Entry 4YX7 (X-ray diffraction, 2.00 A resolution); this record covers chains B and C of the 3 polymer chains in the assembly.

Chain B:
Name: Surface presentation of antigens protein SpaO
Organism: Salmonella typhimurium
Reference sequence: P40699 (SPAO_SALTY); residues 5-70 here correspond to UniProt positions 232-297 (UniProt number = residue number + 227)
Amino-acid sequence (70 residues; row label = number of the first residue in the row):
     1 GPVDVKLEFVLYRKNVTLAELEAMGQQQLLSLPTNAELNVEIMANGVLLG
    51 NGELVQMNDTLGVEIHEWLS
Disordered / not traced: 1-2, 70
Sequence notes: expression tag (1-4)

Chain C:
Name: Oxygen-regulated invasion protein OrgB, Endolysin
Organism: Salmonella typhimurium (strain LT2 / SGSC1412 / ATCC 700720)
Notes: EC 3.2.1.17
Reference sequence: chimeric construct of P0CL45, P00720: residues 5-34 from P0CL45 (ORGB_SALTY) positions 1-30 (UniProt number = residue number - 4); residues 35-197 from P00720 positions 2-164 (UniProt number = residue number - 33)
Amino-acid sequence (197 residues; each row starts with the number of its first residue):
     1 GPVDMLKNIPIPSPLSPVEGILIKRKTLERYFSINIFEMLRIDEGLRLKI
    51 YKNTEGYYTIGIGHLLTKSPSLNAAKSELDKAIGRNTNGVITKDEAEKLF
   101 NQDVDAAVRGILRNAKLKPVYDSLDAVRRAALINMVFQMGETGVAGFTNS
   151 LRMLQQKRWDEAAVNLAKSRWYNQTPNRAKRVITTFRTGTWDAYAAA
Disordered / not traced: 197
Sequence notes: expression tag (1-4); conflict Gly-45 (Arg12 in P00720), Arg-170 (Ile137 in P00720); engineered mutation Asn-53 (Asp20 in P00720), Thr-87 (Cys54 in P00720), Ala-130 (Cys97 in P00720), Ala-195 (Lys162 in P00720), Ala-196 (Asn163 in P00720), Ala-197 (Leu164 in P00720)
UniProt features mapped onto this chain:
  - active site: Glu-44 (Proton donor/acceptor)
  - binding site (substrate): Leu-65, Phe-137, Ser-150, Asn-165
What the authors report for this chain:
  - mutagenesis - I21D/L22D/I23D: decreased localization

How chain B and chain C interact:
Contacting residue pairs (17):
  Thr-34(B) / Asn-101(C)
  Glu-37(B) / Pro-2(C)
  Glu-53(B) / Lys-7(C)
  Leu-54(B) / Leu-6(C)
  Val-55(B) / Lys-7(C)
  Val-55(B) / Ile-9(C)  hydrophobic
  Gln-56(B) / Lys-7(C)  hydrogen bond (backbone-backbone)
  Gln-56(B) / Asn-8(C)
  Gln-56(B) / Ile-9(C)  hydrogen bond (backbone-backbone)
  Gln-56(B) / Ala-126(C)
  Met-57(B) / Ile-9(C)  hydrophobic
  Met-57(B) / Leu-15(C)  hydrophobic
  Asn-58(B) / Pro-10(C)
  Asn-58(B) / Ile-11(C)
  Asn-58(B) / Asp-125(C)
  Asp-59(B) / Ser-13(C)
  Glu-64(B) / Lys-7(C)  salt bridge
Also at the interface, not in a pair above, chain B (11 interface residues in all): Leu-61
Also at the interface, not in a pair above, chain C (15 interface residues in all): Val-3, Ile-23, Leu-28

In short:
11 residues of chain B face 15 of chain C across their interface; the contacts include 2 hydrogen bonds and 1
salt bridge. Polar pairs include Glu-64(B)/Lys-7(C), Gln-56(B)/Lys-7(C) and Gln-56(B)/Ile-9(C). UniProt lists
active-site residue Glu-44(C) and 4 substrate-binding residues on chain C. The paper reports that
I21D/L22D/I23D of chain C reduce localization.
Here chain B is Surface presentation of antigens protein SpaO (Salmonella typhimurium) and chain C is
Oxygen-regulated invasion protein OrgB, Endolysin (Salmonella typhimurium (strain LT2 / SGSC1412 / ATCC
700720)). Entry 4YX7 (Complex of SpaO(SPOA1,2) and OrgB(APAR)::T4lysozyme fusion protein) was determined by
X-ray diffraction, deposited together with 4YX1, 4YX5, 4YXA and 4YXB.
